PDB entry 7AGC | X-ray diffraction, 1.35 A resolution | chains A and I

[Chain A]
Name: Candidapepsin
Organism: Candida parapsilosis
Notes: EC 3.4.23.24
UniProtKB: B8YPM3 (B8YPM3_CANPA); residues 1-339 here correspond to UniProt positions 63-401 (UniProt number = residue number + 62)
Sequence (339 residues; row label = number of the first residue in the row):
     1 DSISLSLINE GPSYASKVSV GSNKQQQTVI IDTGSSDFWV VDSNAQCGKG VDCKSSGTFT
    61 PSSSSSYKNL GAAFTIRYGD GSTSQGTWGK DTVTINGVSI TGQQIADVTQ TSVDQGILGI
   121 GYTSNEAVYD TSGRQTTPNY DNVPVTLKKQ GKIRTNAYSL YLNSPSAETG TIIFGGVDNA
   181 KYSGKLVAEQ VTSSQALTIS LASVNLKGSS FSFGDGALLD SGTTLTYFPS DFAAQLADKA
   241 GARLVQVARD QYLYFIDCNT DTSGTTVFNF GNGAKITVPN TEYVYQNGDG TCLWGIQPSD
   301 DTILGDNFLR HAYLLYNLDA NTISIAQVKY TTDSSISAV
Disulfides: C47-C53, C258-C292
What the authors report for this chain:
  - binding site for KB74 (chain I): D32, G34, N125, D220, T224

[Chain I]
Name: KB74
Sequence (6 residues; each row starts with the number of its first residue):
     1 XVXAXA
Disordered / not traced: 5-6
Covalent attachments: formyl group (FOR) linked to A4
Modified / non-standard residues: ZQN (N-(tert-butyloxycarbonyl)-valine) at position 1; PSA (3-hydroxy-4-amino-5-phenylpentanoic acid) at position 3; PSA (3-hydroxy-4-amino-5-phenylpentanoic acid) at position 5

[How chain A and chain I interact]
Contacting residue pairs (32):
  P12(A) - ZQN_1(I)
  S13(A) - ZQN_1(I)
  I30(A) - PSA_3(I)
  D32(A) - PSA_3(I)
  G34(A) - PSA_3(I)
  G34(A) - A4(I)  hydrogen bond (backbone-backbone)
  S35(A) - A4(I)
  Y78(A) - V2(I)
  Y78(A) - PSA_3(I)
  Y78(A) - A4(I)  hydrophobic
  G79(A) - V2(I)  hydrogen bond (backbone-backbone)
  G79(A) - PSA_3(I)  hydrogen bond (backbone-backbone)
  D80(A) - ZQN_1(I)
  D80(A) - V2(I)  hydrogen bond (side chain-backbone)
  D80(A) - PSA_3(I)
  S82(A) - PSA_3(I)
  V113(A) - PSA_3(I)
  I117(A) - PSA_3(I)
  N125(A) - A4(I)  hydrogen bond (side chain-backbone)
  D220(A) - PSA_3(I)
  G222(A) - ZQN_1(I)
  G222(A) - V2(I)
  G222(A) - PSA_3(I)  hydrogen bond (backbone-backbone)
  T223(A) - ZQN_1(I)
  T223(A) - V2(I)
  T223(A) - PSA_3(I)
  T224(A) - ZQN_1(I)  hydrogen bond (side chain-backbone)
  L225(A) - ZQN_1(I)
  Y227(A) - ZQN_1(I)
  Y227(A) - V2(I)
  Y285(A) - ZQN_1(I)
  I303(A) - V2(I)  hydrophobic
Interface residues without a listed pair, chain A (24 interface residues in all): I76, R77, L293
The authors on this interface:
  - interface residues, chain A: N125(A)

[Summary]
24 residues of chain A face 4 of chain I across their interface; the contacts include 7 hydrogen bonds. Polar
contacts include D80(A)-V2(I), N125(A)-A4(I) and T224(A)-ZQN_1(I). Formyl group is covalently linked to A4(I).
From the paper: a binding site for KB74 (chain I) at D32(A), G34(A) and N125(A) among others; the interface
residue N125(A).
Here chain A is Candidapepsin (Candida parapsilosis) and chain I is KB74. Entry 7AGC (Protease Sapp1p from
Candida parapsilosis in complex with KB74) was determined by X-ray diffraction (same publication as 7AGB, 7AGD
and 7AGE).
